PDB entry 7S00 | X-ray diffraction, 3.30 A resolution | chains c and F of the 8 polymer chains in the assembly

# Chain c
Name: DNA-directed RNA polymerase beta subunit
From: Bacillus phage AR9
Reference sequence: A0A172JI16 (A0A172JI16_9CAUD); residues 1-496 here = UniProt positions 1-496
Chain sequence (496 residues; each row starts with the number of its first residue):
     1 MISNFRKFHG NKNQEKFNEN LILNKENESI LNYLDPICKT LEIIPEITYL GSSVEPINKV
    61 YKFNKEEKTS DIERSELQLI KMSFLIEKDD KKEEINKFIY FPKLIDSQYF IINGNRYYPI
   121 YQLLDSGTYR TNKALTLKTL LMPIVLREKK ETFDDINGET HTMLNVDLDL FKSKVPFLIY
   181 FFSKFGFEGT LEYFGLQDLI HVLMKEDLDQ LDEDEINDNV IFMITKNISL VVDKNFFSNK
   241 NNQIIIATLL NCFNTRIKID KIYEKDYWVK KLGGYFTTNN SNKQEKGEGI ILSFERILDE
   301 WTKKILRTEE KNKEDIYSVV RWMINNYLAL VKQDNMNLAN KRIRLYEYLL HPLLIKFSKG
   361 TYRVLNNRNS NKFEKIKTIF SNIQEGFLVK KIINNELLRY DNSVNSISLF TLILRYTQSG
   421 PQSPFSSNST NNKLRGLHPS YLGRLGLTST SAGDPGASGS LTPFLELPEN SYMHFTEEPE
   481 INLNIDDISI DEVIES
Disordered / not traced: 485-496

# Chain F
Name: DNA-directed RNA polymerase
From: Bacillus phage AR9
Notes: EC 2.7.7.6
Reference sequence: A0A172JI62 (A0A172JI62_9CAUD); numbering as in UniProt (aligned over 1-631)
Chain sequence (631 residues; each row starts with the number of its first residue):
     1 MEKTYNLNDI LLSNEYEKIK EDIKEEIIND MASKKVKYSN TSEFAKNDFL KDEFIDLVVD
    61 GETYEITYGN LITLLIVARP FNHFKVPMTE DLLFDLSDLK EYQNYYTTLL EHFGYSNEIK
   121 SIIKDVISEL AIFSGDINVT FGNTVSIKSL IDLGNKVKRF RELLHYRLPN DEALEFNDIE
   181 AIIKKNLDEI MKILSETDNM LRYYIDSGAG INSKQFGQVL SLVGSKPDLF GKIIPYPINT
   241 SFLRGLDVRS FYINALGARK ALITNYQQVR NSGYLTRKIS MLLMDTKLID LDDCGSHENN
   301 YLSINVENKD VLKRFSKRSY LNNNGELVEI DINDESLIGQ VIKIPSPTTC ASNEGVCRKC
   361 YGKLFDINKD LNIGMIAVLL LTDPLTQRLL SAKHLLETRS SKIDWGTNFE ENFIVNRNLI
   421 YPKVYNGTVI IKEDDFKEDE ETEEQVFDTF TLKSGNRFIS ISSPMRLFLN KDLKKQLDES
   481 FYNIEEMQFE IPLNKLDEGD SFATFIMDNN ELSKPLREIK DLIETNKYIK DHNVNEVVNY
   541 FIYLLNESGI NIQSVHSELI IREMMKLDDS DRTQFKNDKM PDYEIFRITD ANLKGDSLSR
   601 SLLFEQVKKQ LTTLDYDTFN KTKSSILDKL L
Disordered / not traced: 597-631
Ion coordination: Zn2+: C294, C350, C357

# Chain c / chain F interface
Contacting residue pairs - 12 pairs, chain c then chain F:
  R256(c) - K530(F)
  R256(c) - D531(F)
  D260(c) - K579(F)  salt bridge
  K270(c) - D568(F)
  T278(c) - K594(F)  hydrogen bond
  N279(c) - K594(F)
  N280(c) - D568(F)
  N280(c) - E584(F)  hydrogen bond
  N280(c) - F586(F)
  S281(c) - L567(F)
  S281(c) - D568(F)
  S281(c) - S570(F)  hydrogen bond
Other interface residues (no listed pair), chain c (8 interface residues in all): K283

# Overview
8 residues of chain c and 9 residues of chain F are in contact; the contacts include 3 hydrogen bonds and 1
salt bridge. Polar pairs include D260(c)-K579(F), T278(c)-K594(F) and N280(c)-E584(F). C294(F), C350(F) and
C357(F) form the Zn2+ site.
Chain c is DNA-directed RNA polymerase beta subunit and chain F is DNA-directed RNA polymerase, both from
Bacillus phage AR9; the structure, X-ray structure of the phage AR9 non-virion RNA polymerase core, was
determined by X-ray diffraction, deposited together with 7S01, 7UM0 and 7UM1.
